8WL2 - chains a and b of the 213 polymer chains in the assembly; structure by electron microscopy, 3.40 A resolution.

== Chain a (and b) ==
Name: Flagellar P-ring protein
Source organism: Salmonella enterica subsp. enterica serovar Typhimurium str. LT2
Notes: chain b of this document is another copy of the same molecule, construct and numbering; everything in this record applies to it too
UniProt: P15930 (FLGI_SALTY); residues 1-365 here = UniProt positions 1-365
Sequence (365 residues; each row starts with the number of its first residue):
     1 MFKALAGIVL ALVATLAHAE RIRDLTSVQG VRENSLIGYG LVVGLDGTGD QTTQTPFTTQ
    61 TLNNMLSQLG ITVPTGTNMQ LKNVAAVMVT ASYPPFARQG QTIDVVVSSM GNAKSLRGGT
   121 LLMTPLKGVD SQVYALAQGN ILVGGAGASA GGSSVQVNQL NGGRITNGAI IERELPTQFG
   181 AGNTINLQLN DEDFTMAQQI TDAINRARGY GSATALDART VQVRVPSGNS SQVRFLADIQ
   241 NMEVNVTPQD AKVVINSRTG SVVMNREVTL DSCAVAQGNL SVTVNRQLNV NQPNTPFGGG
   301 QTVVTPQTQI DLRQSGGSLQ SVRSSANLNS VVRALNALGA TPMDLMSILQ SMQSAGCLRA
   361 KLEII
Not modelled in the structure: 1-19, 146-156, 284-315
Cystine bridges: Cys273-Cys357

== Chain a / chain b interface ==
Residue-residue contacts (151):
  Arg32(a) - Gln99(b)  hydrogen bond
  Arg32(a) - Gly100(b)
  Arg32(a) - Ile170(b)
  Arg32(a) - Ile171(b)
  Arg32(a) - Glu172(b)  salt bridge
  Glu33(a) - Ile170(b)
  Ser35(a) - Met123(b)
  Ser35(a) - Gln138(b)
  Leu36(a) - Gln138(b)
  Ile37(a) - Leu122(b)  hydrophobic
  Tyr39(a) - Ile71(b)  hydrophobic
  Thr53(a) - Asn78(b)
  Gln54(a) - Asn78(b)
  Gln54(a) - Met79(b)
  Gln54(a) - Gln80(b)  hydrogen bond (backbone-backbone)
  Thr55(a) - Leu81(b)
  Pro56(a) - Val73(b)  hydrophobic
  Pro56(a) - Thr77(b)
  Pro56(a) - Asn78(b)
  Pro56(a) - Met79(b)
  Phe57(a) - Leu62(b)  hydrophobic
  Phe57(a) - Leu66(b)  hydrophobic
  Phe57(a) - Met79(b)  hydrophobic
  Phe57(a) - Leu81(b)  hydrophobic
  Gln60(a) - Thr72(b)  hydrogen bond (side chain-backbone)
  Gln60(a) - Val73(b)
  Gln60(a) - Pro74(b)
  Thr61(a) - Ile71(b)
  Met88(a) - Met65(b)  hydrophobic
  Met88(a) - Leu69(b)  hydrophobic
  Thr90(a) - Leu122(b)
  Thr90(a) - Gln138(b)
  Ala91(a) - Gln138(b)
  Ser108(a) - Val43(b)
  Ser108(a) - Gly44(b)
  Ser108(a) - Thr120(b)  hydrogen bond
  Ser109(a) - Val43(b)
  Ser109(a) - Gly44(b)  hydrogen bond (backbone-backbone)
  Ser109(a) - Asn83(b)  hydrogen bond
  Met110(a) - Leu62(b)  hydrophobic
  Met110(a) - Met65(b)  hydrophobic
  Met110(a) - Asn83(b)
  Met110(a) - Val84(b)
  Gly111(a) - Leu81(b)
  Gly111(a) - Asn83(b)
  Asn112(a) - Gln80(b)
  Asn112(a) - Lys82(b)
  Asn112(a) - Asn83(b)
  Ala113(a) - Asn83(b)  hydrogen bond (backbone-side chain)
  Lys114(a) - Lys82(b)
  Lys127(a) - Leu69(b)
  Val129(a) - Leu136(b)  hydrophobic
  Gln159(a) - Gly44(b)
  Gln159(a) - Leu45(b)
  Gln159(a) - Asp46(b)  hydrogen bond
  Gln159(a) - Gly118(b)
  Leu160(a) - Asp46(b)  hydrogen bond (backbone-side chain)
  Asn161(a) - Gly44(b)
  Asn161(a) - Leu45(b)  hydrogen bond (side chain-backbone)
  Asn161(a) - Asp46(b)  hydrogen bond (backbone-side chain)
  Asn161(a) - Asn83(b)
  Gln188(a) - Gln101(b)
  Leu189(a) - Gln101(b)  hydrogen bond (backbone-side chain)
  Glu192(a) - Glu33(b)
  Glu192(a) - Pro94(b)
  Glu192(a) - Pro95(b)
  Asp193(a) - Arg23(b)  salt bridge
  Asp193(a) - Gln240(b)
  Phe194(a) - Phe179(b)  hydrophobic
  Phe194(a) - Val233(b)  hydrophobic
  Phe194(a) - Leu236(b)  hydrophobic
  Phe194(a) - Ala237(b)
  Phe194(a) - Gln240(b)
  Thr195(a) - Arg23(b)
  Thr195(a) - Ala237(b)
  Thr195(a) - Gln240(b)
  Thr195(a) - Asn241(b)  hydrogen bond
  Gln198(a) - Arg234(b)
  Gln198(a) - Ala237(b)
  Asp202(a) - Arg234(b)  salt bridge
  Thr214(a) - Ser230(b)  hydrogen bond
  Ala215(a) - Asn229(b)
  Ala215(a) - Ser230(b)  hydrogen bond (backbone-backbone)
  Ala215(a) - Val233(b)  hydrophobic
  Leu216(a) - Phe179(b)
  Leu216(a) - Asn229(b)
  Asp217(a) - Phe96(b)
  Asp217(a) - Arg98(b)  salt bridge
  Asp217(a) - Phe179(b)
  Asp217(a) - Val233(b)
  Ala218(a) - Phe96(b)
  Arg219(a) - Pro94(b)
  Arg219(a) - Pro95(b)  hydrogen bond (side chain-backbone)
  Arg219(a) - Phe96(b)
  Arg219(a) - Gln101(b)  hydrogen bond
  Thr220(a) - Arg98(b)  hydrogen bond
  Pro248(a) - Glu20(b)
  Pro248(a) - Arg23(b)  hydrogen bond (backbone-side chain)
  Asp250(a) - Arg23(b)  salt bridge
  Asp250(a) - Asp24(b)
  Ala251(a) - Asp24(b)  hydrogen bond (backbone-side chain)
  Arg258(a) - Val106(b)
  Arg258(a) - Asn158(b)  hydrogen bond (backbone-side chain)
  Arg258(a) - Gln159(b)  hydrogen bond (backbone-backbone)
  Arg258(a) - Gly162(b)
  Arg258(a) - Gly163(b)
  Arg258(a) - Arg164(b)
  Thr259(a) - Gly144(b)
  Thr259(a) - Asn158(b)  hydrogen bond (backbone-side chain)
  Asp271(a) - Arg266(b)  salt bridge
  Ser272(a) - Arg266(b)  hydrogen bond (backbone-backbone)
  Ser272(a) - Leu328(b)
  Cys273(a) - Met264(b)
  Cys273(a) - Asn265(b)
  Cys273(a) - Leu328(b)  hydrophobic
  Ala274(a) - Val262(b)
  Ala274(a) - Val263(b)
  Ala274(a) - Met264(b)  hydrogen bond (backbone-backbone)
  Ala274(a) - Leu328(b)
  Ala274(a) - Val332(b)  hydrophobic
  Val275(a) - Val262(b)
  Ala276(a) - Ser261(b)
  Ala276(a) - Val262(b)  hydrogen bond (backbone-backbone)
  Gln277(a) - Gly260(b)
  Gln277(a) - Ser261(b)
  Gln277(a) - Pro342(b)
  Gly278(a) - Gly260(b)  hydrogen bond (backbone-backbone)
  Gly278(a) - Met343(b)
  Gly317(a) - Asn336(b)
  Ser318(a) - Asn336(b)
  Ser318(a) - Ala340(b)  hydrogen bond (side chain-backbone)
  Ser318(a) - Pro342(b)
  Leu319(a) - Met264(b)  hydrophobic
  Leu319(a) - Val332(b)
  Leu319(a) - Leu335(b)  hydrophobic
  Leu319(a) - Asn336(b)  hydrogen bond (backbone-side chain)
  Leu319(a) - Leu345(b)  hydrophobic
  Ser321(a) - Asn329(b)
  Ser321(a) - Val332(b)
  Ser347(a) - Thr259(b)
  Ser351(a) - Ser261(b)  hydrogen bond
  Ser351(a) - Val263(b)
  Met352(a) - Val263(b)
  Ser354(a) - Val254(b)
  Ser354(a) - Ile365(b)
  Ala355(a) - Val254(b)  hydrophobic
  Ala355(a) - Val263(b)  hydrophobic
  Cys357(a) - Val263(b)  hydrophobic
  Arg359(a) - Arg21(b)
  Arg359(a) - Leu25(b)
  Ile365(a) - Arg164(b)
Other interface residues (no listed pair), chain a (75 interface residues in all): Ser27, Val106, Ser131, Gly162, Gln249, Gly260, Val282
Other interface residues (no listed pair), chain b (89 interface residues in all): Val28, Val31, Gly47, Gln68, Ala97, Arg117, Gly119, Asn140, Val246, Lys252, Asn256, Thr341

== Summary ==
75 residues of chain a and 89 residues of chain b are in contact; the contacts include 30 hydrogen bonds and 6
salt bridges. Polar pairs include Arg32(a)-Glu172(b), Asp193(a)-Arg23(b) and Asp202(a)-Arg234(b).
Both chains are Flagellar P-ring protein (Salmonella enterica subsp. enterica serovar Typhimurium str. LT2).
Entry 8WL2 (Cryo-EM structure of the membrane-anchored part of the flagellar motor-hook complex in the CW
state) was determined by electron microscopy (same publication as 8WHT, 8WIW, 8WK3, 8WK4, 8WKI, 8WKK and 11
further entries).
